Entry 4LF9 (X-ray diffraction, 3.28 A resolution); this record covers chains A and H of the 21 polymer chains in the assembly.

== Chain A ==
Molecule: 16S rRNA
From: Thermus thermophilus
Sequence (1522 nucleotides; row label = number of the first residue in the row; note: 42 numbers in that range are skipped by the numbering (no residue carries them; nothing is unmodelled there); a row labelled like 190A-190L holds insertion residues (190A, then the next letters in order); numbering starts at 0):
     0 UUUGUUGGAG AGUUUGAUCC UGGCUCAGGG UGAACGCUGG CGGCGUGCCU AAGACAUGCA
    60 AGUCGUGCGG G
    73 CCGCGGGGUU UU
    88 ACUCCG
    95 UGGUC
   101 AGCGGCGGAC GGGUGAGUAA CGCGUGGGU
  129A G
   130 ACCUACCCGG AAGAGGGGGA CAACCCGGGG AAACUCGGGC UAAUCCCCCA UGUGGACCCG
   190 C
190A-190L CCCUUGGGGUGU
   191 GUCCAAAGGG CUUU
   216 GCCCGCUUCC GGAUGGGCCC GCGUCCCAUC AGCUAGUUGG UGGGGUAAUG GCCCACCAAG
   276 GCGACGACGG GUAGCCGGUC UGAGAGGAUG GCCGGCCACA GGGGCACUGA GACACGGGCC
   336 CCACUCCUAC GGGAGGCAGC AGUUAGGAAU CUUCCGCAAU GGGCGCAAGC CUGACGGAGC
   396 GACGCCGCUU GGAGGAAGAA GCCCUUCGGG GUGUAAACUC CUGAA
   442 CCCGGGACGA AACCCCCGAC GA
   474 GGGGACUGAC GGUACCGGG
   494 GUAAUAGCGC CGGCCAACUC CGUGCCAGCA GCCGCGGUAA UACGGAGGGC GCGAGCGUUA
   554 CCCGGAUUCA CUGGGCGUAA AGGGCGUGUA GGCGGCCUGG GGCGUCCCAU GUGAAAGACC
   614 ACGGCUCAAC CGUGGGGGAG CGUGGGAUAC GCUCAGGCUA GACGGUGGGA GAGGGUGGUG
   674 GAAUUCCCGG AGUAGCGGUG AAAUGCGCAG AUACCGGGAG GAACGCCGAU GGCGAAGGCA
   734 GCCACCUGGU CCACCCGUGA CGCUGAGGCG CGAAAGCGUG GGGAGCAAAC CGGAUUAGAU
   794 ACCCGGGUAG UCCACGCCCU AAACGAUGCG CGCUAGGUCU CUGGGUCU
   848 CCUGGGGGCC GAAGCUAACG CGUUAAGCGC GCCGCCUGGG GAGUACGGCC GCAAGGCUGA
   908 AACUCAAAGG AAUUGACGGG GGCCCGCACA AGCGGUGGAG CAUGUGGUUU AAUUCGAAGX
   968 AACGCGAAGA ACCUUACCAG GCCUUGACAU GCUAGG
 1003A G
  1004 AACCCGGGUG AAAGCCUGGG GUGCCCC
1030A-1030D GCGA
  1031 GGGGAGCCCU AGCACAGGUG CUGCAUGGCC GUCGUCAGCU CGUGCCGUGA GGUGUUGGGU
  1091 UAAGUCCCGC AACGAGCGCA ACCCCCGCCG UUAGUUGCCA GCGGUUCGGC CGGGCACUCU
  1151 AACGGGACUG CCCGCGAAA
  1171 GCGGGAGGAA GGAGGGGACG ACGUCUGGUC AGCAUGGCCC UUACGGCCUG GGCGACACAC
  1231 GUGCUACAAU GCCCACUACA AAGCGAUGCC ACCCGGCAAC GGGGAGCUAA UCGCAAAAAG
  1291 GUGGGCCCAG UUCGGAUUGG GGUCUGCAAC CCGACCCCAU GAAGCCGGAA UCGCUAGUAA
  1351 UCGCGGAUCA G
 1361A C
  1362 CAUGCCGCGG UGAAUACGUU CCCGGGCCUU GUACACACXG CCXGUXACGC CAUGGGAGCG
  1422 GGCUCUACCC GAAGUCGCCG GG
  1446 AGCCUACGGG
  1459 CAGGCGCCGA GGGUAGGGCC CGUGACUGGG GCGAAGUCGU AACAAGGUAG CUGUACCGGA
  1519 AGGUGCGGCU GGAUCCACUC CUUUCU
Disordered / not traced: 0-4, 1534-1538
Modified residues: PSU (pseudouridine-5'-monophosphate) at position 516, 7MG (7N-methyl-8-hydroguanosine-5'-monophosphate) at position 527, M2G (N2-dimethylguanosine-5'-monophosphate) at position 966, 5MC (5-methylcytidine-5'-monophosphate) at position 967, 2MG (2N-methylguanosine-5'-monophosphate) at position 1207, 5MC (5-methylcytidine-5'-monophosphate) at position 1400, 4OC (4n,o2'-methylcytidine-5'-monophosphate) at position 1402, 5MC (5-methylcytidine-5'-monophosphate) at position 1404, 5MC (5-methylcytidine-5'-monophosphate) at position 1407, UR3 (3-methyluridine-5'-monophoshate) at position 1498, MA6 (6N-dimethyladenosine-5'-monophoshate) at position 1518, MA6 (6N-dimethyladenosine-5'-monophoshate) at position 1519, PSU (pseudouridine-5'-monophosphate) at position 1540, PSU (pseudouridine-5'-monophosphate) at position 1541
Sequence notes: conflict C1534 (A2157 in M26923.1), A1535 (C2158 in M26923.1)
Bound ions: Mg2+ site 1: U12, G22; Mg2+ site 2: U12, A914; Mg2+ site 3 near G21 (its only coordinating residue here); Mg2+ site 4: C48, G115; Mg2+ site 5: A53, A353; Mg2+ site 6 near G105 (its only coordinating residue here); Mg2+ site 7: A116, G117, G289; Mg2+ site 8: C121, G124, U125, G236; Mg2+ site 9: C174, C175; Mg2+ site 10: U182, G183; Mg2+ site 11 near A195 (its only coordinating residue here); Mg2+ site 12 near U264 (its only coordinating residue here); 4 more K+ sites not listed; 64 more Mg2+ sites not listed
Ligand contacts: gentamicin c1a (LLL; (2R,3R,4R,5R)-2-((1S,2S,3R,4S,6R)-4,6-diamino-3-((2R,3R,6S)-3-amino-6-(aminomethyl)-tetrahydro-2H-pyran-2-yloxy)-2-hydr oxycyclohexyloxy)-5-methyl-4-(methylamino)-tetrahydro-2H-pyran-3,5-diol): 5MC_1404, G1405, U1406, 5MC_1407, A1408, C1409, G1491, A1492, A1493, G1494, U1495

== Chain H ==
Molecule: ribosomal protein S8
From: Thermus thermophilus
UniProt: Q5SHQ2 (RS8_THET8); residue numbers follow UniProt; this construct covers 1-138
Amino-acid sequence (138 residues; row label = number of the first residue in the row):
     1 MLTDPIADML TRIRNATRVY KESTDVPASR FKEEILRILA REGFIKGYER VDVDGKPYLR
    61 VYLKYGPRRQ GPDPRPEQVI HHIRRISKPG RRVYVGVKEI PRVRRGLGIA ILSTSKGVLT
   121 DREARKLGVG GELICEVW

== Chain A / chain H interface ==
Residue-residue contacts (70; chain A residue first):
  C564(A) with Arg91(H), hydrogen bond to the sugar
  C586(A) with Pro89(H), phosphate contact; Gly90(H), sugar contact
  G587(A) with Met1(H), phosphate contact; Thr3(H), sugar contact; Pro89(H), phosphate contact; Arg92(H), salt bridge to the phosphate
  G588(A) with Leu2(H), sugar contact; Pro5(H), phosphate contact
  C589(A) with Pro5(H), phosphate contact; Ala28(H), phosphate contact; Ser29(H), phosphate contact
  C590(A) with Ser29(H), phosphate contact; Arg30(H), hydrogen bond to the phosphate
  U591(A) with Arg30(H), salt bridge to the phosphate
  G597(A) with Tyr94(H), hydrogen bond to the base
  U598(A) with Tyr94(H), sugar contact
  C599(A) with Val95(H), sugar contact; Gly96(H), phosphate contact; Val97(H), phosphate contact; Val129(H), sugar contact; Gly130(H), hydrogen bond to the sugar; Gly131(H), sugar contact
  C600(A) with Gly96(H), phosphate contact; Val97(H), hydrogen bond to the phosphate; Gly128(H), sugar contact
  G631(A) with Lys98(H), salt bridge to the phosphate
  A632(A) with Lys98(H), salt bridge to the phosphate
  A640(A) with Ser115(H), hydrogen bond to the sugar
  U641(A) with Ser115(H), sugar contact
  A642(A) with Ser113(H), hydrogen bond to the base; Thr114(H), base contact; Ser115(H), base contact; Val118(H), sugar contact
  C643(A) with Phe31(H), sugar contact; Ser113(H), hydrogen bond to the sugar; Glu132(H), hydrogen bond to the sugar
  G644(A) with Arg92(H), sugar contact
  A653(A) with Lys56(H), salt bridge to the phosphate; Pro57(H), base contact
  G654(A) with Met1(H), hydrogen bond to the sugar
  A753(A) with Met1(H), base contact
  C824(A) with Met1(H), sugar contact
  G825(A) with Leu2(H), sugar contact; Asp8(H), hydrogen bond to the sugar; Thr11(H), base contact; Arg12(H), hydrogen bond to the sugar
  C826(A) with Arg12(H), sugar contact; Asn15(H), hydrogen bond to the base
  U827(A) with Asn15(H), sugar contact; Val19(H), sugar contact
  A828(A) with Lys21(H), salt bridge to the phosphate
  A859(A) with Val19(H), base contact
  A860(A) with Arg18(H), sugar contact; Arg75(H), hydrogen bond to the phosphate
  G861(A) with Arg75(H), salt bridge to the phosphate
  G874(A) with Asn15(H), base contact
  C875(A) with Thr11(H), base contact; Arg14(H), hydrogen bond to the sugar; Asn15(H), hydrogen bond to the sugar
  G876(A) with Ala7(H), sugar contact; Thr11(H), hydrogen bond to the sugar; Arg14(H), phosphate contact
  C877(A) with Thr3(H), hydrogen bond to the sugar; Asp4(H), sugar contact; Lys88(H), salt bridge to the phosphate; Pro89(H), sugar contact
  G878(A) with Thr3(H), sugar contact; Lys88(H), phosphate contact; Pro89(H), phosphate contact
Interface residues without a listed pair, chain A (38 interface residues in all): U652, G755, G823, C879
Interface residues without a listed pair, chain H (42 interface residues in all): Lys116, Gly117

== Summary ==
38 residues of chain A and 42 residues of chain H are in contact, with 18 hydrogen bonds and 8 salt bridges.
Polar pairs include G597(A)-Tyr94(H), A642(A)-Ser113(H) and C826(A)-Asn15(H). Bound to chain A: gentamicin
c1a. U12(A) and G22(A) coordinate Mg2+ site 1.
Chain A is 16S rRNA and chain H is ribosomal protein S8, both from Thermus thermophilus; the structure,
Crystal Structure of 30S ribosomal subunit from Thermus thermophilus, was determined by X-ray diffraction.
